7RUQ - chains A and B; structure by X-ray diffraction, 1.79 A resolution.

== Chain A ==
Name: GRB10-interacting GYF protein 1
Organism: Homo sapiens
Reference sequence: O75420 (GGYF1_HUMAN); residues 470-538 here = UniProt positions 470-538
Sequence (73 residues; row label = number of the first residue in the row):
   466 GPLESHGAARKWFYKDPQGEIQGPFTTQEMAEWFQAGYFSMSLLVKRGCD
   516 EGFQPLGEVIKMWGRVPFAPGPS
Disordered / not traced: 466-473, 537-538
Modified positions: C514 (cysteine-S-sulfonic acid; CSU)
Construct notes: expression tag (466-469)
Swiss-Prot annotation at these positions:
  - modified residue: S538 (Phosphoserine)
Reported in the primary citation:
  - contacts within the chain: D481-Q487 (hydrogen bond), D481-Q483 (backbone contact), D481-E485 (backbone contact)
  - specificity-determining residues: D481, Q487
  - mutagenesis - F533E: unchanged binding to TNRC6A
  - mutagenesis - F533E: unchanged binding to 4EHP
  - mutagenesis - F533W: unchanged binding to Trinucleotide repeat-containing gene 6C protein (chain B)

== Chain B ==
Name: Trinucleotide repeat-containing gene 6C protein
Organism: Homo sapiens
Reference sequence: Q9HCJ0 (TNR6C_HUMAN); residue numbers follow UniProt; this construct covers 1470-1480
Sequence (16 residues; numbered 1465 to 1480; the number before each row is that of its first residue):
  1465 GPLGSAPTRPPPGLTN
Disordered / not traced: 1465-1472
Construct notes: expression tag (1465-1469)

== How chain A and chain B interact ==
Residue-residue contacts (16):
  Y479(A) with P1475(B); P1476(B), hydrogen bond (side chain-backbone); L1478(B), hydrophobic
  D481(A) with G1477(B); L1478(B)
  P482(A) with G1477(B); L1478(B)
  Q487(A) with P1476(B)
  W498(A) with R1473(B), hydrogen bond (side chain-backbone); P1474(B); P1475(B); P1476(B)
  Y503(A) with P1475(B); L1478(B); T1479(B)
  F504(A) with L1478(B), hydrophobic
Interface residues without a listed pair, chain A (9 interface residues in all): F490, L508
The authors on this interface:
  - specific contacts: W498(A)-P1475(B)
  - interface residues, chain A: Y479(A), F490(A), W498(A), Y503(A), F504(A), L508(A)
  - hot spots on chain A (mutagenesis) - W498A: decreased binding to Trinucleotide repeat-containing gene 6C protein (chain B)

== Summary ==
The interface between chain A and chain B involves 9 residues on one side and 7 on the other; the contacts
include 2 hydrogen bonds. Polar contacts include Y479(A)-P1476(B) and W498(A)-R1473(B). The authors report a
contact between W498(A) and P1475(B). From the paper: W498A of chain A reduces binding to Trinucleotide
repeat-containing gene 6C protein (chain B); interface residues Y479(A), F490(A) and W498(A) among others; 3
substitutions were tested in all.
Here chain A is GRB10-interacting GYF protein 1 and chain B is Trinucleotide repeat-containing gene 6C
protein, both from Homo sapiens. Entry 7RUQ (Structure of the human GIGYF1-TNRC6C complex) was determined by
X-ray diffraction, deposited together with 7RUP.
